PDB entry 6KQF | X-ray diffraction, 2.45 A resolution | chains C and H of the 9 polymer chains in the assembly

# Chain C
Molecule: DNA-directed RNA polymerase subunit beta
From: Thermus thermophilus (strain HB8 / ATCC 27634 / DSM 579)
Notes: EC 2.7.7.6
UniProtKB: Q8RQE9 (RPOB_THET8); residue numbers follow UniProt; this construct covers 1-1119
Amino-acid sequence (1119 residues; each row starts with the number of its first residue):
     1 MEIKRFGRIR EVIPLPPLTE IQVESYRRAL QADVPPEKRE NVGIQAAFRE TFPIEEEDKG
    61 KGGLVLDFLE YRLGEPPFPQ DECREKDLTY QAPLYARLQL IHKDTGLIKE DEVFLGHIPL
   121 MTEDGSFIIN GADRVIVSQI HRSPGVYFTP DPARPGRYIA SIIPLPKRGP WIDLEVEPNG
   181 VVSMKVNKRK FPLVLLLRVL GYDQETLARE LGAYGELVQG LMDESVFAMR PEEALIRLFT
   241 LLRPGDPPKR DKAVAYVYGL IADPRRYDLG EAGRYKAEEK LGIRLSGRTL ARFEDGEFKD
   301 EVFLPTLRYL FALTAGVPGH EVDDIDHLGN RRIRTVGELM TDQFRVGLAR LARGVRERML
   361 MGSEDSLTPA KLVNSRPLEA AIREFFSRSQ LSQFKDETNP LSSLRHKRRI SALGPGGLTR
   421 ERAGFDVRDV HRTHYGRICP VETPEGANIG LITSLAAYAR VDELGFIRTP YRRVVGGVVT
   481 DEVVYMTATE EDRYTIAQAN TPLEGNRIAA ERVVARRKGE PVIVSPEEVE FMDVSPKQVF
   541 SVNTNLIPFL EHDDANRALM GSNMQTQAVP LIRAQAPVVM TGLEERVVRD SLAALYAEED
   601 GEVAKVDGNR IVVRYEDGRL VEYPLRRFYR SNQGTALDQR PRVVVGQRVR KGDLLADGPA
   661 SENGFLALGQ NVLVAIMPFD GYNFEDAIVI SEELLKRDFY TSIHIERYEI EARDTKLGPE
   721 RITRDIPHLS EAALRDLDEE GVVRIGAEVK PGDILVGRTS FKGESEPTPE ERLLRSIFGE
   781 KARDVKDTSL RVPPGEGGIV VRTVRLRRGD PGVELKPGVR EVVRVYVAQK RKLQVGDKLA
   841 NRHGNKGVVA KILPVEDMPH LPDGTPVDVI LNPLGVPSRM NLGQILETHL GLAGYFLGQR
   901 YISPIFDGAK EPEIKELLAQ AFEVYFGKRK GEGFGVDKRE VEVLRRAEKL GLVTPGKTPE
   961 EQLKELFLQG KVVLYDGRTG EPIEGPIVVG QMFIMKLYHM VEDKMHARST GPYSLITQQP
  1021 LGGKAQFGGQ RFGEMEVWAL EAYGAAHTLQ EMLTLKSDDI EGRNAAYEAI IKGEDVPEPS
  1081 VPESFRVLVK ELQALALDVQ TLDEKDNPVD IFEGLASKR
Disordered / not traced: 57-62, 1119

# Chain H
Molecule: 27-nt DNA strand
Sequence (27 nucleotides; row label = number of the first residue in the row):
     1 TATAATGGGA GCTGTCACGG ATGCAGG
Disordered / not traced: 25-27

# How chain C and chain H interact
Pairs across the interface (21; chain C residue first):
  Arg142(C) - DG14(H)  base contact
  Pro166(C) - DC12(H)  sugar contact
  Lys167(C) - DC12(H)  salt bridge to the phosphate
  Gly169(C) - DC12(H)  sugar contact
  Pro170(C) - DC12(H)  phosphate contact
  Pro170(C) - DT13(H)  phosphate contact
  Trp171(C) - DC12(H)  phosphate contact
  Trp171(C) - DT13(H)  hydrogen bond to the phosphate
  Trp171(C) - DG14(H)  phosphate contact
  Gly245(C) - DG7(H)  base contact
  Asp246(C) - DG9(H)  base contact
  Pro247(C) - DG7(H)  base contact
  Tyr256(C) - DG11(H)  hydrogen bond to the base
  Arg266(C) - DG11(H)  hydrogen bond to the base
  Ile325(C) - DG14(H)  base contact
  Asp326(C) - DG14(H)  hydrogen bond to the base
  Arg331(C) - DG14(H)  hydrogen bond to the base
  Gly416(C) - DC12(H)  base contact
  Leu418(C) - DG14(H)  base contact
  Arg422(C) - DT15(H)  hydrogen bond to the base
  Val427(C) - DG14(H)  base contact
Other interface residues (no listed pair), chain C (22 interface residues in all): Asn187, Leu260, Glu421, Asp426

# Summary
Chain C and chain H form an interface of 22 and 7 residues respectively, with 6 hydrogen bonds and 1 salt
bridge. Polar pairs include Tyr256(C)-DG11(H), Arg266(C)-DG11(H) and Asp326(C)-DG14(H).
Chain C is DNA-directed RNA polymerase subunit beta (Thermus thermophilus (strain HB8 / ATCC 27634 / DSM 579))
and chain H is a 27-nt DNA strand; the structure, Thermus thermophilus initial transcription complex
comprising sigma A and 5'-OH RNA of 5 nt, was determined by X-ray diffraction together with 6KQD, 6KQE, 6KQG,
6KQH, 6KQL, 6KQM and 6 further entries from the same study.
